1HJA - chains A and C of the 4 polymer chains in the assembly; structure by X-ray diffraction, 2.30 A resolution.

# Chain A
Molecule: Alpha-chymotrypsin
Source organism: Bos taurus
Notes: EC 3.4.21.1
UniProt: P00766 (CTRB_BOVIN); residue numbers follow UniProt; this construct covers 1-13
Chain sequence (13 residues; each row starts with the number of its first residue):
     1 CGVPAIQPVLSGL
Not modelled in the structure: 11-13

# Chain C
Molecule: Alpha-chymotrypsin
Source organism: Bos taurus
Notes: EC 3.4.21.1
UniProt: P00766 (CTRA_BOVIN); residue numbers follow UniProt; this construct covers 149-245
Chain sequence (97 residues; numbered 149 to 245; the number before each row is that of its first residue):
   149 ANTPDRLQQASLPLLSNTNCKKYWGTKIKDAMICAGASGVSSCMGDSGGP
   199 LVCKKNGAWTLVGIVSWGSSTCSTSTPGVYARVTALVNWVQQTLAAN
Cystine bridges: Cys168-Cys182, Cys191-Cys220
UniProt features mapped onto this chain:
  - active site: Ser195 (Charge relay system)

# Chain A / chain C interface
Residue-residue contacts - 8 pairs, chain A then chain C:
  Cys1(A) - Ala206(C)
  Gly2(A) - Gly205(C)
  Gly2(A) - Ala206(C)
  Gly2(A) - Trp207(C)  hydrogen bond (backbone-backbone)
  Pro4(A) - Trp207(C)
  Val9(A) - Gln157(C)  hydrogen bond (backbone-side chain)
  Leu10(A) - Gln157(C)
  Leu10(A) - Ser159(C)
Also at the interface, not in a pair above, chain A (7 interface residues in all): Val3, Pro8

# In short
7 residues of chain A and 5 residues of chain C are in contact, with 2 hydrogen bonds. Polar contacts include
Val9(A)-Gln157(C) and Gly2(A)-Trp207(C). Curated annotation (UniProt) lists active-site residue Ser195(C) on
chain C.
Here chain A is Alpha-chymotrypsin and chain C is Alpha-chymotrypsin, both from Bos taurus. Entry 1HJA (Lys 18
variant of turkey ovomucoid inhibitor third domain complexed with alpha-chymotrypsin) was determined by X-ray
diffraction.
